PDB entry 3HHR | X-ray diffraction, 2.80 A resolution | chains A and C of the 3 polymer chains in the assembly

== Chain A ==
Molecule: Human growth hormone
Source organism: Homo sapiens
UniProtKB: P01241 (SOMA_HUMAN); residues 1-190 here correspond to UniProt positions 27-216 (UniProt number = residue number + 26)
Chain sequence (190 residues; row label = number of the first residue in the row):
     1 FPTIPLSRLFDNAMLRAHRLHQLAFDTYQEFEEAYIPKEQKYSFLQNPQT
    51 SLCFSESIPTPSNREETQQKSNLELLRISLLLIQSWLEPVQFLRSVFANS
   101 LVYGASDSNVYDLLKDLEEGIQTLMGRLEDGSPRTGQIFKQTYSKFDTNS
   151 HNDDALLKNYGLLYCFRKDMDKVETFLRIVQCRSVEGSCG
Disordered / not traced: 149-153
Disulfide bonds: Cys-53/Cys-165, Cys-182/Cys-189
Curated features (UniProtKB/Swiss-Prot):
  - binding site (Zn(2+)): His-18, Glu-174
  - modified residue: Ser-106 (Phosphoserine), Gln-137 (Deamidated glutamine), Ser-150 (Phosphoserine), Asn-152 (Deamidated asparagine)

== Chain C ==
Molecule: HUMAN GROWTH HORMONE RECEPTOR (hGHbp)
Source organism: Homo sapiens
UniProtKB: P10912 (GHR_HUMAN); residues 32-236 here correspond to UniProt positions 50-254 (UniProt number = residue number + 18)
Chain sequence (205 residues; row label = number of the first residue in the row):
    32 EPKFTKCRSPERETFSCHWTDEVHHGTKNLGPIQLFYTRRNTQEWTQEWK
    82 ECPDYVSAGENSCYFNSSFTSIWIPYCIKLTSNGGTVDEKCFSVDEIVQP
   132 DPPIALNWTLLNVSLTGIHADIQVRWEAPRNADIQKGWMVLEYELQYKEV
   182 NETKWKMMDPILTTSVPVYSLKVDKEYEVRVRSKQRNSGNYGEFSEVLYV
   232 TLPQM
Disordered / not traced: 57-61, 74-77
Disulfide bonds: Cys-38/Cys-48, Cys-83/Cys-94, Cys-108/Cys-122
Curated features (UniProtKB/Swiss-Prot):
  - motif: Tyr-222 to Ser-226 (WSXWS motif)
  - glycosylation (N-linked (GlcNAc...) asparagine): Asn-97, Asn-138, Asn-143, Asn-182

== Interface between chain A and chain C ==
Residue-residue contacts - 30 pairs, chain A then chain C:
  Phe-1(A) with Arg-71(C); Pro-106(C), hydrophobic; Cys-122(C), hydrophobic
  Pro-2(A) with Pro-106(C); Cys-122(C); Phe-123(C); Glu-127(C)
  Ile-4(A) with Ile-103(C); Trp-104(C)
  Arg-8(A) with Arg-43(C); Asp-126(C), salt bridge; Gln-216(C); Asn-218(C); Ser-219(C), hydrogen bond
  Leu-9(A) with Trp-104(C)
  Asn-12(A) with Arg-43(C), hydrogen bond; Ile-103(C); Asp-126(C), hydrogen bond; Trp-169(C)
  Leu-15(A) with Arg-43(C); Gly-168(C); Trp-169(C), hydrophobic
  Arg-16(A) with Glu-44(C), salt bridge; Trp-169(C)
  Tyr-103(A) with Ile-165(C), hydrogen bond (side chain-backbone)
  Asp-116(A) with Trp-104(C)
  Glu-119(A) with Ser-102(C), hydrogen bond; Trp-104(C)
  Gly-120(A) with Trp-104(C)
  Thr-123(A) with Trp-104(C)
Other interface residues (no listed pair), chain A (16 interface residues in all): Asp-11, Arg-19, Leu-117
Other interface residues (no listed pair), chain C (25 interface residues in all): Ile-105, Cys-108, Ser-124, Asp-164, Gln-166, Lys-167, Val-171, Arg-217

== Summary ==
Chain A and chain C form an interface of 16 and 25 residues respectively, with 5 hydrogen bonds and 2 salt
bridges. Polar pairs include Arg-8(A)/Asp-126(C), Arg-16(A)/Glu-44(C) and Arg-8(A)/Ser-219(C). From UniProt:
Zn2+-binding residues His-18(A) and Glu-174(A) on chain A.
Here chain A is Human growth hormone and chain C is HUMAN GROWTH HORMONE RECEPTOR (hGHbp), both from Homo
sapiens. Entry 3HHR (Human growth hormone and extracellular domain of its receptor: crystal structure of the
complex) was determined by X-ray diffraction.
